Entry 8CRA (X-ray diffraction, 2.40 A resolution); this record covers chains B and E of the 4 polymer chains in the assembly.

Chain B:
Name: Floral homeotic protein AGAMOUS
Organism: Arabidopsis thaliana
Reference sequence: P17839 (AG_ARATH); residue numbers follow UniProt; this construct covers 97-190
Amino-acid sequence (96 residues; row label = number of the first residue in the row):
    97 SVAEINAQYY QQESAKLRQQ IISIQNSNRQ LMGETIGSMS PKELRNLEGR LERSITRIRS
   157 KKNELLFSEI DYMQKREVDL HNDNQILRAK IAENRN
Disordered / not traced: 188-192
Sequence notes: expression tag (191-192)

Chain E:
Name: Developmental protein SEPALLATA 3
Organism: Arabidopsis thaliana
Reference sequence: O22456 (SEP3_ARATH); residues 80-177 here = UniProt positions 80-177
Amino-acid sequence (98 residues; each row starts with the number of its first residue):
    80 PNVPSREALA VELSSQQEYL KLKERYDALQ RTQRNLLGED LGPLSTKELE SLERQLDSSL
   140 KQIRALRTQF MLDQLNDLQS KERMLTETNK TLRLRLAD
Disordered / not traced: 176-177
What the authors report for this chain:
  - higher-order assembly contacts with a neighbouring Floral homeotic protein AGAMOUS: Leu157

Interface between chain B and chain E:
Pairs across the interface (36; chain B residue first):
  Arg155(B) - Arg143(E)
  Asn159(B) - Arg146(E)
  Asn159(B) - Met150(E)
  Leu162(B) - Met150(E)  hydrophobic
  Phe163(B) - Arg146(E)
  Phe163(B) - Met150(E)  hydrophobic
  Glu165(B) - Leu154(E)
  Glu165(B) - Gln158(E)
  Ile166(B) - Met150(E)
  Ile166(B) - Gln153(E)
  Ile166(B) - Leu154(E)  hydrophobic
  Ile166(B) - Leu157(E)
  Met169(B) - Leu157(E)
  Met169(B) - Gln158(E)
  Met169(B) - Glu161(E)
  Gln170(B) - Gln153(E)
  Gln170(B) - Leu157(E)
  Arg172(B) - Glu161(E)
  Glu173(B) - Leu157(E)
  Glu173(B) - Lys160(E)
  Glu173(B) - Leu164(E)
  Leu176(B) - Leu164(E)  hydrophobic
  Leu176(B) - Thr165(E)
  His177(B) - Leu164(E)
  Asp179(B) - Asn168(E)
  Asn180(B) - Leu164(E)
  Asn180(B) - Thr167(E)
  Asn180(B) - Asn168(E)
  Asn180(B) - Leu171(E)
  Leu183(B) - Leu171(E)  hydrophobic
  Leu183(B) - Arg174(E)  hydrogen bond (backbone-side chain)
  Leu183(B) - Leu175(E)  hydrophobic
  Arg184(B) - Leu171(E)
  Arg184(B) - Arg174(E)  hydrogen bond (backbone-side chain)
  Lys186(B) - Arg174(E)
  Ile187(B) - Arg174(E)
Also at the interface, not in a pair above, chain B (19 interface residues in all): Lys158
Also at the interface, not in a pair above, chain E (18 interface residues in all): Thr147, Leu151

In short:
19 residues of chain B face 18 of chain E across their interface; the contacts include 2 hydrogen bonds. Among
the polar pairs are Leu183(B)-Arg174(E) and Arg184(B)-Arg174(E). The paper reports higher-order assembly
contacts with a neighbouring Floral homeotic protein AGAMOUS through Leu157(E).
Here chain B is Floral homeotic protein AGAMOUS and chain E is Developmental protein SEPALLATA 3, both from
Arabidopsis thaliana. Entry 8CRA (Structure of the keratin-like domain of SEPALLATA3 and AGAMOUS from
Arabidopsis thaliana) was determined by X-ray diffraction.
